5I6N - chain A; structure by X-ray diffraction, 1.22 A resolution.

Chain A:
Name: Copper-containing nitrite reductase
From: Achromobacter cycloclastes
Notes: EC 1.7.2.1
Reference sequence: P25006 (NIR_ACHCY); residues 8-339 here correspond to UniProt positions 46-377 (UniProt number = residue number + 38)
Chain sequence (332 residues; each row starts with the number of its first residue):
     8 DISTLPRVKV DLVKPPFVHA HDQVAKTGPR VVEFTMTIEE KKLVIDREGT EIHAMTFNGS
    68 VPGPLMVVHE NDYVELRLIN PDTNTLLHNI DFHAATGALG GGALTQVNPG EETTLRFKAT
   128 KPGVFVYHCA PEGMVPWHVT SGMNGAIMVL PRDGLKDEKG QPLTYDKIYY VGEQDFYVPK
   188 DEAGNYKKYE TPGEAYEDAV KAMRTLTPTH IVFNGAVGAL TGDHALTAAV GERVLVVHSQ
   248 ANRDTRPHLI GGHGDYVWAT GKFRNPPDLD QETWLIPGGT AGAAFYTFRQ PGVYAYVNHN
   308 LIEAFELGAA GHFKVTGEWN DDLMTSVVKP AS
Ion coordination: Cu ion site 1: His95, Cys136, His145, Met150; Cu ion site 2: His100, His135, His306 (together with nitric oxide)
Ligand contacts:
  - nitric oxide (NO): Asp98, His100, His135, His255, Ile257, His306, Leu308
  - nitrite ion (NO2), molecule 1: Lys125, Thr127, Arg296, Asp329, Leu330
  - nitrite ion (NO2), molecule 2: Lys187, Asp188, Glu189, Lys194
  - nitrite ion (NO2), molecule 3: Arg250, Asp251, Arg253, Asn307
  - nitrite ion (NO2), molecule 4: Arg250, Asp251, Arg253, Asn307, Glu310
  - nitrite ion (NO2), molecule 5: Trp265, Ala266, Thr267, Gly268, Lys269, Asn272, Gln278
Curated features (UniProtKB/Swiss-Prot):
  - binding site (Cu cation): His95, His100, His135, Cys136, His145, Met150, His306
Reported in the primary citation:
  - binding site for nitric oxide: Asp98
  - binding site for nitric oxide: Ile257 (citing earlier work)
  - Cu ion coordination: His100, His135, His306
  - catalytic residues: Asp98, His255 (citing earlier work)

Overview:
Ligands of chain A: nitric oxide and 5 copies of nitrite ion. His95, Cys136, His145 and Met150 coordinate Cu
ion site 1. His100, His135 and His306 form the Cu ion site 2. From UniProt: 7 Cu cation-binding residues. From
the paper: catalytic residues Asp98 and His255; a binding site for nitric oxide at Asp98 and Ile257.
Chain A is Copper-containing nitrite reductase (Achromobacter cycloclastes); the structure, Crystal Structure
of Copper Nitrite Reductase at 100K after 11.73 MGy, was determined by X-ray diffraction together with 5I6K,
5I6L, 5I6M, 5I6O and 5I6P from the same study.
